8HYJ - chains A and I of the 16 polymer chains in the assembly; structure by electron microscopy, 4.30 A resolution (low resolution: residue-level contacts below are approximate; hydrogen-bond / salt-bridge calls are withheld).

Chain A:
Molecule: DNA-directed RNA polymerase V subunit 1
Source organism: Arabidopsis thaliana
Notes: EC 2.7.7.6
UniProt: Q5D869 (NRPE1_ARATH); residue numbers follow UniProt; this construct covers 1-1976
Chain sequence (1976 residues; row label = number of the first residue in the row):
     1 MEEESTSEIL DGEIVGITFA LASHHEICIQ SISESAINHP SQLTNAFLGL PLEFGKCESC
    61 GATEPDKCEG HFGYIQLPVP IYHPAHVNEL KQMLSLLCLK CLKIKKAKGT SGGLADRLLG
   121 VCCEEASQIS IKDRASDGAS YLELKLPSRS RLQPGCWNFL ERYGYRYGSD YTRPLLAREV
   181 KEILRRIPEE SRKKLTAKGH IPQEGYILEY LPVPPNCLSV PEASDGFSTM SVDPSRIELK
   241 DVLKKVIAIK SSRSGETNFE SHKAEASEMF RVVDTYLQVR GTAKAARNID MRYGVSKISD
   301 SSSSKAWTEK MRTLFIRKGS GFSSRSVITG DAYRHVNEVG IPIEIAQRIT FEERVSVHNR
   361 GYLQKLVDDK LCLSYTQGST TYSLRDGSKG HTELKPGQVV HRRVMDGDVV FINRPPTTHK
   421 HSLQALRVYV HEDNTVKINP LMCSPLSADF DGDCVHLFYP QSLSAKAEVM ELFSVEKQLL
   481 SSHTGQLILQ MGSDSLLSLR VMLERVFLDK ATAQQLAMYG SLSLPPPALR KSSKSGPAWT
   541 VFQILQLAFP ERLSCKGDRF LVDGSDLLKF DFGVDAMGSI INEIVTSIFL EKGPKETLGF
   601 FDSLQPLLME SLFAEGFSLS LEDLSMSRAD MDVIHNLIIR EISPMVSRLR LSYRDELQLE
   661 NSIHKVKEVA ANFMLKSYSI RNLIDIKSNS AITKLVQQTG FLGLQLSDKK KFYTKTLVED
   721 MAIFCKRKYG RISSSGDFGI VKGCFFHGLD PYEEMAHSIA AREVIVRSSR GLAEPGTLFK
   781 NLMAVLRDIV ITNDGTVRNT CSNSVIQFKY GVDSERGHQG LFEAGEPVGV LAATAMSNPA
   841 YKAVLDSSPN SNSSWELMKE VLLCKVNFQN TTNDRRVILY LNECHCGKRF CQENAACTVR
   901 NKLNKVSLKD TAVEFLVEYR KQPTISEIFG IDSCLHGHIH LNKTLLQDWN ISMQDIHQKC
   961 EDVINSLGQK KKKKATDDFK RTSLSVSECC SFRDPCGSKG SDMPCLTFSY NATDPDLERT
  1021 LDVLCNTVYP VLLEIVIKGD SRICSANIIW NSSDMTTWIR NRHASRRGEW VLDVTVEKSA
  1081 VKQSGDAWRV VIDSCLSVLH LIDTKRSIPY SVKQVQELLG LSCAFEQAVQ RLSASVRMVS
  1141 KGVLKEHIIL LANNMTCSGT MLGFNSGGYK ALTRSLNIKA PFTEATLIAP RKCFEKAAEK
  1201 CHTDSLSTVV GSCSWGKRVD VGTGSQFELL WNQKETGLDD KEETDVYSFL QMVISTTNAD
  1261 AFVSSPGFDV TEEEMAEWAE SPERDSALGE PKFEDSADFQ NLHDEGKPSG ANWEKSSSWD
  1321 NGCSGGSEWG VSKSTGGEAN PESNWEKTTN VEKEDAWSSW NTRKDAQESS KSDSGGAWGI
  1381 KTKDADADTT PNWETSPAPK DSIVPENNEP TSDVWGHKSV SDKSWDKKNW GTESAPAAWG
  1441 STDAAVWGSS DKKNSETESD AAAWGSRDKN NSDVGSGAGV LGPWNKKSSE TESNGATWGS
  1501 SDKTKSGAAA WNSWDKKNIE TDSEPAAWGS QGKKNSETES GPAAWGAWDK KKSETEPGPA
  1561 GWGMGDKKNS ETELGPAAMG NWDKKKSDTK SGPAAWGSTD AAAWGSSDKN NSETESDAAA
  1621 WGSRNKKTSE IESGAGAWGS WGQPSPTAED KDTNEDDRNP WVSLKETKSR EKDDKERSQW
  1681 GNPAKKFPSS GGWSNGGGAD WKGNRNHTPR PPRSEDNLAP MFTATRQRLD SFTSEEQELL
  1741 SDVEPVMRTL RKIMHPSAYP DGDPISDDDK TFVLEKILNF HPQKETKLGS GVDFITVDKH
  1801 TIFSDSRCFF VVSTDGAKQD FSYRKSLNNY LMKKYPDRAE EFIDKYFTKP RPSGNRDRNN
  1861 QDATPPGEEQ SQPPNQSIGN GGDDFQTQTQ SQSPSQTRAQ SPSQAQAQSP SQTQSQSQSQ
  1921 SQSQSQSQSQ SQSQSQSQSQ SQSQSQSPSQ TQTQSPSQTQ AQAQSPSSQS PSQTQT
Unresolved in the structure: 1-15, 106-124, 220-233, 278-317, 923-929, 1237-1976
Metal / ion sites: Mg2+: Asp451, Asp453
Curated features (UniProtKB/Swiss-Prot):
  - region: Pro751 to Glu763 (Bridging helix)
  - binding site (Zn(2+)): Cys57, Cys60, Cys68, His71, Cys98, Cys101
  - binding site (Mg(2+)): Asp449, Asp451, Asp453
  - mutagenesis: Gly49 (G49R: In nrpe1-12; decreased DNA methylation), Asp451 (D451N: In nrpe1-3/drd3-3; loss of CNN DNA methylation, but no effect on interaction with NRPE5A)
Reported in the primary citation:
  - binding site for the 48-nt DNA strand: Arg325, Pro416, His456, Leu772, Ala773, Thr777, Lys780
  - binding site for the 30-nt RNA strand: Pro415
  - binding site for Mg2+: Asp451, Asp453
  - binding site for the 48-nt DNA strand: Gln969

Chain I:
Molecule: DNA-directed RNA polymerases II, IV and V subunit 9A
Source organism: Arabidopsis thaliana
UniProt: Q6NLH0 (RPB9A_ARATH); residues 1-114 here = UniProt positions 1-114
Chain sequence (114 residues; row label = number of the first residue in the row):
     1 MSTMKFCREC NNILYPKEDK EQKILLYACR NCDHQEVADN SCVYRNEVHH SVSERTQILT
    61 DVASDPTLPR TKAVRCSKCQ HREAVFFQAT ARGEEGMTLF FVCCNPNCGH RWRE
Unresolved in the structure: 1, 51-65
Metal / ion sites: Zn2+: Cys7, Cys10, Cys29, Cys32
Curated features (UniProtKB/Swiss-Prot):
  - zinc finger: Lys72 to Arg113 (TFIIS-type)
  - binding site (Zn(2+)): Cys7, Cys10, Cys29, Cys32, Cys76, Cys79, Cys103, Cys108

Interface between chain A and chain I:
Residue-residue contacts - 40 pairs, chain A then chain I:
  Arg654(A) - Arg70(I)
  Glu893(A) - Phe86(I)
  Asn894(A) - Gln88(I)
  Asn894(A) - Leu99(I)
  Cys897(A) - Gln88(I)
  Cys897(A) - Leu99(I)
  Thr898(A) - Gln88(I)
  Arg900(A) - Leu68(I)
  Lys909(A) - His49(I)
  Ala912(A) - Val48(I)
  Val913(A) - Val48(I)
  Glu914(A) - Asn46(I)
  Glu914(A) - Val48(I)
  Phe915(A) - Tyr44(I)
  Phe915(A) - Arg45(I)
  Phe915(A) - Asn46(I)
  Leu916(A) - Arg45(I)
  Val917(A) - Cys42(I)
  Val917(A) - Val43(I)
  Val917(A) - Tyr44(I)
  Tyr919(A) - Lys23(I)
  Tyr919(A) - Ile24(I)
  Tyr919(A) - Leu25(I)
  Lys921(A) - Gln22(I)
  Lys921(A) - Lys23(I)
  Lys921(A) - Ile24(I)
  Asp948(A) - Thr90(I)
  Asp994(A) - Ser41(I)
  Asp994(A) - Arg45(I)
  Thr1013(A) - Glu18(I)
  Pro1015(A) - Pro16(I)
  Pro1015(A) - Lys17(I)
  Pro1015(A) - Glu18(I)
  Arg1019(A) - Cys42(I)
  Asp1022(A) - Tyr44(I)
  Val1023(A) - Tyr44(I)
  Ala1046(A) - Leu68(I)
  Ile1048(A) - Pro69(I)
  Ile1048(A) - Phe86(I)
  Trp1070(A) - Arg70(I)
Other interface residues (no listed pair), chain A (32 interface residues in all): Leu651, Phe890, Asn901, Leu946, Arg993, Asn1047, Gly1068
Other interface residues (no listed pair), chain I (29 interface residues in all): Asn40, Glu47, Thr67, Lys72, Phe87, Ala89, Met97

In short:
The interface between chain A and chain I involves 32 residues on one side and 29 on the other. From the
paper: a binding site for the 48-nt DNA strand at Arg325(A), Pro416(A) and His456(A) among others; a binding
site for Mg2+ at Asp451(A) and Asp453(A).
Chain A is DNA-directed RNA polymerase V subunit 1 and chain I is DNA-directed RNA polymerases II, IV and V
subunit 9A, both from Arabidopsis thaliana; the structure, A cryo-EM structure of KTF1-bound polymerase V
transcription elongation complex, was determined by electron microscopy.
